PDB entry 6WNR | electron microscopy, 3.30 A resolution | chains X and Y of the 22 polymer chains in the assembly

# Chain X (and Y)
Molecule: ATP synthase subunit b
From: Escherichia coli
Notes: chain Y of this document is another copy of the same molecule, construct and numbering; everything in this record applies to it too
UniProtKB: A0A073FPT7 (A0A073FPT7_ECOLX); residues 1-156 here = UniProt positions 1-156
Amino-acid sequence (156 residues; numbered 1 to 156; the number before each row is that of its first residue):
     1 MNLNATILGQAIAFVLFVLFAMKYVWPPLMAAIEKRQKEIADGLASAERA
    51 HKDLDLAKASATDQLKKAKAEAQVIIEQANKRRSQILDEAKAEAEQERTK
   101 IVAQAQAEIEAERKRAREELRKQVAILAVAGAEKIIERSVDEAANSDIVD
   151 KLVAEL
Disordered / not traced: 154-156
Construct notes: conflict A21 (Cys in A0A073FPT7)

# Interface between chain X and chain Y
Contacting residue pairs (52):
  R36(X) - I40(Y)
  I40(X) - L44(Y)  hydrophobic
  G43(X) - A50(Y)
  S46(X) - L54(Y)
  R49(X) - L54(Y)
  A50(X) - A57(Y)  hydrophobic
  L54(X) - S60(Y)
  A57(X) - A61(Y)  hydrophobic
  K58(X) - Q64(Y)
  A61(X) - A68(Y)  hydrophobic
  Q64(X) - L65(Y)
  Q64(X) - A68(Y)
  Q64(X) - K69(Y)
  L65(X) - E71(Y)
  A68(X) - A72(Y)  hydrophobic
  E71(X) - I76(Y)
  A72(X) - A79(Y)  hydrophobic
  A79(X) - R83(Y)
  A79(X) - I86(Y)
  R82(X) - L87(Y)
  R83(X) - I86(Y)
  R83(X) - A90(Y)
  R83(X) - E93(Y)  salt bridge
  L87(X) - A90(Y)
  L87(X) - E97(Y)
  A90(X) - A94(Y)  hydrophobic
  K91(X) - E97(Y)
  A94(X) - I101(Y)  hydrophobic
  R98(X) - A105(Y)
  A105(X) - I109(Y)  hydrophobic
  I109(X) - R113(Y)
  E112(X) - R113(Y)  salt bridge
  R117(X) - L120(Y)
  R117(X) - Q123(Y)  hydrogen bond
  V124(X) - V124(Y)  hydrophobic
  A128(X) - A128(Y)
  A128(X) - A132(Y)
  A128(X) - I135(Y)
  G131(X) - A132(Y)
  A132(X) - A132(Y)
  A132(X) - I135(Y)  hydrophobic
  A132(X) - I136(Y)
  I136(X) - I136(Y)  hydrophobic
  I136(X) - S139(Y)
  E137(X) - D147(Y)
  E137(X) - K151(Y)  salt bridge
  R138(X) - D147(Y)  salt bridge
  V140(X) - I136(Y)  hydrophobic
  V140(X) - S139(Y)
  D141(X) - S139(Y)  hydrogen bond (backbone-side chain)
  D147(X) - R138(Y)
  I148(X) - I135(Y)  hydrophobic
Also at the interface, not in a pair above, chain X (55 interface residues in all): A47, S60, K69, I75, I76, N80, I86, E97, I101, V102, E108, A116, L120, L127, V129, I135, K151
Also at the interface, not in a pair above, chain Y (54 interface residues in all): R36, G43, A47, D53, I75, N80, R82, R98, V102, Q106, E112, A130, G131, K134, V140, A144, I148

# Summary
55 residues of chain X face 54 of chain Y across their interface, with 2 hydrogen bonds and 4 salt bridges.
Among the polar pairs are R83(X)-E93(Y), E112(X)-R113(Y) and E137(X)-K151(Y).
Both chains are ATP synthase subunit b (Escherichia coli). Entry 6WNR (E. coli ATP synthase State 3b) was
determined by electron microscopy, deposited together with 6OQR, 6OQS, 6OQT, 6OQU, 6OQV, 6OQW and 3 further
entries.
